5M2J - chain A; structure by X-ray diffraction, 1.90 A resolution.

== Chain A ==
Name: Tumor necrosis factor
Source organism: Homo sapiens
UniProtKB: P01375 (TNFA_HUMAN); residues 1-157 here correspond to UniProt positions 77-233 (UniProt number = residue number + 76)
Amino-acid sequence (157 residues; numbered 1 to 157; the number before each row is that of its first residue):
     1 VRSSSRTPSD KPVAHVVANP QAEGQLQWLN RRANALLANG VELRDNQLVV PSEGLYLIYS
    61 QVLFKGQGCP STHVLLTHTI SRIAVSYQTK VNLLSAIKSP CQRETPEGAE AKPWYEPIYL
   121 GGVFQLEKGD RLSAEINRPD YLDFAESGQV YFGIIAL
Not modelled in the structure: 1-8, 103-112
Cystine bridges: C69-C101
UniProt features mapped onto this chain:
  - glycosylation: S4 (O-linked (GalNAc...) serine)

== In short ==
Chain A is Tumor necrosis factor (Homo sapiens); the structure, Complex between human TNF alpha and Llama
VHH2, was determined by X-ray diffraction together with 5M2I from the same study.
